PDB entry 1F4R | X-ray diffraction, 2.40 A resolution | chains D and A of the 3 polymer chains in the assembly

== Chain D ==
Molecule: 13-nt DNA strand
Sequence (13 nucleotides; row label = number of the first residue in the row):
     1 GACATGXTTGCCT
Not modelled in the structure: 13
Modified residues: EDA (3-[2-deoxy-ribofuranosyl]-3H-1,3,4,5a,8-pentaaza-as-indacene-5'-monophosphate) at position 7

== Chain A ==
Molecule: 3-methyl-adenine DNA glycosylase
From: Homo sapiens
Notes: EC 3.2.2.20
Reference sequence: P29372 (3MG_HUMAN); residues 80-298 here = UniProt positions 80-298
Amino-acid sequence (219 residues; each row starts with the number of its first residue):
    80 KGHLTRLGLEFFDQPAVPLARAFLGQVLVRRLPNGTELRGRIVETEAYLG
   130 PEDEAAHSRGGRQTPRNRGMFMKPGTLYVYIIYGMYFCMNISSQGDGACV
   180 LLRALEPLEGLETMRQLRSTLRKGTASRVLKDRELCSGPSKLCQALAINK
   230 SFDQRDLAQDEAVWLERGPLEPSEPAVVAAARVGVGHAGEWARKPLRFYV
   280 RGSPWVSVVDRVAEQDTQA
Not modelled in the structure: 80-81, 200-207, 249-254, 295-298
Metal / ion sites: Na+: Met149, Ser171, Ser172, Gly174, Ala177
Curated features (UniProtKB/Swiss-Prot):
  - modified residue: Ser252 (Phosphoserine)
From the paper describing this entry:
  - binding site for the 13-nt DNA strand (chain D): Tyr127, His136
  - contacts within the chain: Glu125-Tyr127 (hydrogen bond)
  - catalytic residues: Glu125
  - mutagenesis - E125A, E125Q: abolished growth in response to MMS
  - mutagenesis - E125A, E125Q: abolished catalytic activity
  - mutagenesis - Y127F, H136Q, Y159F, Y162A, M164A, Y165A, R182K: decreased growth in response to MMS
  - mutagenesis - H136Q: decreased catalytic activity
  - specificity-determining residues: Asn169 (proposed by the authors, not directly observed)
  - mutagenesis - Y162A: decreased binding to  A-DNA
  - mutagenesis - Y162A: decreased binding to pyr-DNA

== Chain D / chain A interface ==
Residue-residue contacts - 30 pairs, chain D then chain A:
  DG6(D) - Ile161(A)  phosphate contact
  DG6(D) - Tyr162(A)  hydrogen bond to the base
  DG6(D) - Gly163(A)  base contact
  EDA_7(D) - Tyr127(A)  base contact
  EDA_7(D) - Ala134(A)  base contact
  EDA_7(D) - Ala135(A)  base contact
  EDA_7(D) - His136(A)  salt bridge to the phosphate
  EDA_7(D) - Met149(A)  base contact
  EDA_7(D) - Tyr159(A)  hydrogen bond to the phosphate
  EDA_7(D) - Ile161(A)  phosphate contact
  EDA_7(D) - Asn169(A)  base contact
  EDA_7(D) - Cys178(A)  base contact
  EDA_7(D) - Leu180(A)  base contact
  EDA_7(D) - Arg182(A)  phosphate contact
  EDA_7(D) - Val262(A)  sugar contact
  EDA_7(D) - Gly263(A)  sugar contact
  DT8(D) - Ile161(A)  sugar contact
  DT8(D) - Tyr162(A)  stacking on the base
  DT8(D) - Tyr165(A)  base contact
  DT8(D) - Arg182(A)  salt bridge to the phosphate
  DT8(D) - Pro218(A)  phosphate contact
  DT8(D) - Ser219(A)  hydrogen bond to the phosphate
  DT8(D) - Gly263(A)  phosphate contact
  DT9(D) - Tyr165(A)  hydrogen bond to the sugar
  DT9(D) - Gly217(A)  phosphate contact
  DT9(D) - Pro218(A)  phosphate contact
  DT9(D) - Ser219(A)  hydrogen bond to the phosphate
  DT9(D) - Lys220(A)  hydrogen bond to the phosphate
  DG10(D) - Arg197(A)  salt bridge to the phosphate
  DG10(D) - Lys220(A)  phosphate contact
Interface residues without a listed pair, chain A (23 interface residues in all): Tyr157, Cys167

== Summary ==
The interface between chain D and chain A involves 5 residues on one side and 23 on the other; the contacts
include 6 hydrogen bonds, 3 salt bridges and 1 aromatic stacking contact. Among the polar pairs are
DG6(D)-Tyr162(A), DT9(D)-Tyr165(A) and EDA_7(D)-Tyr159(A). The paper reports the catalytic residue Glu125(A);
Y127F, H136Q and Y159F of chain A, among others, reduce growth in response to MMS; 9 substitutions were tested
in all.
Here chain D is a 13-nt DNA strand and chain A is 3-methyl-adenine DNA glycosylase (Homo sapiens). Entry 1F4R
(Crystal structure of the human aag DNA repair glycosylase complexed with 1,N6-ethenoadenine-DNA) was
determined by X-ray diffraction (same publication as 1EWN and 1F6O).
